Entry 5VO8 (X-ray diffraction, 3.30 A resolution); this record covers chains D and G of the 9 polymer chains in the assembly.

Chain D:
Protein: DNA-directed RNA polymerase subunit beta'
Organism: Thermus thermophilus (strain HB8 / ATCC 27634 / DSM 579)
Notes: EC 2.7.7.6
UniProt: Q8RQE8 (RPOC_THET8); numbering as in UniProt (aligned over 1-1524)
Chain sequence (1524 residues; numbered 1 to 1524; the number before each row is that of its first residue):
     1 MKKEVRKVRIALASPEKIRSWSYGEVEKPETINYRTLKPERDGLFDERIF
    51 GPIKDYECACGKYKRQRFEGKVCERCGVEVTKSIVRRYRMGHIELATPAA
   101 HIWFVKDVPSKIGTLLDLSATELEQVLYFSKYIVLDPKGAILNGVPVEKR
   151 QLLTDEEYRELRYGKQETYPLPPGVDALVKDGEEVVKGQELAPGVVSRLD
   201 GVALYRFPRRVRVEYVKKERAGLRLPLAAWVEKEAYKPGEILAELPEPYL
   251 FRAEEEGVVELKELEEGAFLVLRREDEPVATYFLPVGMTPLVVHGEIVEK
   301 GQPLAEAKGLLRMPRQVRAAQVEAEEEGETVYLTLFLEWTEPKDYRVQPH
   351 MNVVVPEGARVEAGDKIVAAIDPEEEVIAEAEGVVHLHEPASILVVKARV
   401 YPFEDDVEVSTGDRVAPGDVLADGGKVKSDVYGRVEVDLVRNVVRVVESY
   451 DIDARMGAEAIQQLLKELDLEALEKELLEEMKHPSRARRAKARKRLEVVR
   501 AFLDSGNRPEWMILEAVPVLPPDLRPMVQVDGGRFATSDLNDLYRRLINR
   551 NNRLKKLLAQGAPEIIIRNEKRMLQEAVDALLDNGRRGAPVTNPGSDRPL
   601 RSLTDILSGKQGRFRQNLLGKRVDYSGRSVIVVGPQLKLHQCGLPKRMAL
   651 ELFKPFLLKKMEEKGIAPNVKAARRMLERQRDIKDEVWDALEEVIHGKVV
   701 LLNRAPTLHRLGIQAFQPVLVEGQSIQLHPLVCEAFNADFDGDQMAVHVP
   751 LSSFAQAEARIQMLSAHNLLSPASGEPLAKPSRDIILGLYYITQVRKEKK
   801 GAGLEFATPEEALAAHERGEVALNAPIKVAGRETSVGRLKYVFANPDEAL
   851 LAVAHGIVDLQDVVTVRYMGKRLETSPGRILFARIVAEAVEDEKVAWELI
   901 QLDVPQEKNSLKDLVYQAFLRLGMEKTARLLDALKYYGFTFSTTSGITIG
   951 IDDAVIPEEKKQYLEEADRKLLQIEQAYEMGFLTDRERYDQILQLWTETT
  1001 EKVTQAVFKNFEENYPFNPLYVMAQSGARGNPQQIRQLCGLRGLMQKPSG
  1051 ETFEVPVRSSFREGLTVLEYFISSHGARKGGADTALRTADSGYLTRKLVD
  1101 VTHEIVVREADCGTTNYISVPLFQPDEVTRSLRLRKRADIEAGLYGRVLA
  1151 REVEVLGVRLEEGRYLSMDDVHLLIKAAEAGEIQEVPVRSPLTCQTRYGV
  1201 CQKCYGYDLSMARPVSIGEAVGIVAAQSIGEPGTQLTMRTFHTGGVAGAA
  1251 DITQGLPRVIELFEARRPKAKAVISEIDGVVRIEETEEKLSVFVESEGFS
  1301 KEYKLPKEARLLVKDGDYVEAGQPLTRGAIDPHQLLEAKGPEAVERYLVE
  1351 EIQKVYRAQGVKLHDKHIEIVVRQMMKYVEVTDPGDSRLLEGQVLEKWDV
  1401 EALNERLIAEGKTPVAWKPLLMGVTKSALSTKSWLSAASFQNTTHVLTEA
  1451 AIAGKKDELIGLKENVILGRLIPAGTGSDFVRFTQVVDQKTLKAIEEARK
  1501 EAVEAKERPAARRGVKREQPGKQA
Disordered / not traced: 1-2, 1238-1253, 1503-1524
Bound ions: Zn2+ site 1: Cys-58, Cys-60, Cys-73, Cys-76; Mg2+ site 1: Asp-739, Asp-741, Asp-743 (shared with 1 residue of chain I); Mg2+ site 2: Lys-840 (shared with 2 residues of chain B); Zn2+ site 2: Cys-1112, Cys-1194, Cys-1201, Cys-1204
Small-molecule neighbours: pyrophosphate (POP): Asn-737, Asp-739, Arg-783, Arg-1029

Chain G:
Molecule: 22-nt DNA strand
Sequence (22 nucleotides; row label = number of the first residue in the row):
     3 CCTGCATCAGAGCCCAAAATAC
Disordered / not traced: 22-24

How chain D and chain G interact:
Residue-residue contacts (21; chain D residue first):
  Arg-586(D) / DC10(G)  salt bridge to the phosphate
  Arg-586(D) / DA11(G)  salt bridge to the phosphate
  Lys-610(D) / DG14(G)  salt bridge to the phosphate
  Lys-610(D) / DC15(G)  salt bridge to the phosphate
  Arg-615(D) / DA13(G)  salt bridge to the phosphate
  Arg-622(D) / DC17(G)  salt bridge to the phosphate
  Arg-628(D) / DC17(G)  sugar contact
  Ala-705(D) / DC15(G)  base contact
  Ala-705(D) / DC16(G)  sugar contact
  Pro-706(D) / DG14(G)  base contact
  Pro-706(D) / DC15(G)  base contact
  Thr-1088(D) / DG14(G)  base contact
  Ala-1089(D) / DG14(G)  base contact
  Gly-1092(D) / DG14(G)  sugar contact
  Tyr-1093(D) / DG12(G)  sugar contact
  Tyr-1093(D) / DA13(G)  sugar contact
  Tyr-1093(D) / DG14(G)  sugar contact
  Gln-1441(D) / DG12(G)  phosphate contact
  Asn-1442(D) / DA11(G)  sugar contact
  Asn-1442(D) / DG12(G)  hydrogen bond to the phosphate
  Thr-1443(D) / DG12(G)  phosphate contact
Also at the interface, not in a pair above, chain D (17 interface residues in all): Lys-106, Ser-485, Arg-486
Also at the interface, not in a pair above, chain G (9 interface residues in all): DC3

Overview:
The interface between chain D and chain G involves 17 residues on one side and 9 on the other; the contacts
include 1 hydrogen bond and 6 salt bridges. Among the polar pairs are Asn-1442(D)/DG12(G), Arg-586(D)/DC10(G)
and Arg-586(D)/DA11(G). Chain D binds pyrophosphate.
Here chain D is DNA-directed RNA polymerase subunit beta' (Thermus thermophilus (strain HB8 / ATCC 27634 / DSM
579)) and chain G is a 22-nt DNA strand. Entry 5VO8 (X-ray crystal structure of a bacterial reiterative
transcription complex of pyrG promoter) was determined by X-ray diffraction together with 5VOI from the same
study.
